1MCC - chains B and P of the 3 polymer chains in the assembly; structure by X-ray diffraction, 2.70 A resolution.

# Chain B
Protein: Immunoglobulin lambda dimer mcg (light chain)
Source organism: Homo sapiens
Sequence (216 residues; each row starts with the number of its first residue):
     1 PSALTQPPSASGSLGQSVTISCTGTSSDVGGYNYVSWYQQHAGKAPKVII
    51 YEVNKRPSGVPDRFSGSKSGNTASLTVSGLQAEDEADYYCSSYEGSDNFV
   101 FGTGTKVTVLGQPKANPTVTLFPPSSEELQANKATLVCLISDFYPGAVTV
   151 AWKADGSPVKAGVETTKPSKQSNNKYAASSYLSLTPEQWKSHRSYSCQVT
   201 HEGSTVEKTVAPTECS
Disulfides: C22-C90, C138-C197
Sequence notes: conflict I20 (Phe39 in S14675), T23 (Ser42 in S14675), V29 (Ile48 in S14675), 19 further conflict positions vs the reference (S14675) not listed

# Chain P
Protein: Peptide N-acetyl-L-gln-D-phe-L-his-D-pro-NH2
Sequence (6 residues; row label = number of the first residue in the row; numbering starts at 0):
     0 XQFHPX
Modified / non-standard residues: ACE (acetyl group) at position 0, NH2 (amino group) at position 5; F2 (D-phenylalanine; DPN); P4 (D-proline; DPR)

# How chain B and chain P interact
Pairs across the interface (14):
  Y34(B) - F2(P)
  Y34(B) - P4(P)
  Y34(B) - NH2_5(P)  hydrogen bond (side chain-backbone)
  V35(B) - F2(P)
  S36(B) - ACE_0(P)
  S36(B) - F2(P)
  Y38(B) - ACE_0(P)  hydrogen bond (side chain-backbone)
  Y38(B) - Q1(P)
  V48(B) - ACE_0(P)
  Y51(B) - ACE_0(P)
  Y51(B) - F2(P)
  E52(B) - F2(P)
  Y93(B) - F2(P)
  Y93(B) - P4(P)  hydrogen bond (side chain-backbone)
Also at the interface, not in a pair above, chain P (6 interface residues in all): H3

# Overview
8 residues of chain B and 6 residues of chain P are in contact; the contacts include 3 hydrogen bonds. Among
the polar pairs are Y34(B)-NH2_5(P), Y38(B)-ACE_0(P) and Y93(B)-P4(P).
Chain B is Immunoglobulin lambda dimer mcg (light chain) (Homo sapiens) and chain P is Peptide
N-acetyl-L-gln-D-phe-L-his-D-pro-NH2; the structure, Principles and pitfalls in designing site directed
peptide ligands, was determined by X-ray diffraction, deposited together with 1MCB, 1MCD, 1MCE, 1MCF, 1MCH,
1MCI and 4 further entries.
